Entry 3H52 (X-ray diffraction, 2.80 A resolution); this record covers chains A and N of the 3 polymer chains in the assembly.

== Chain A ==
Molecule: Glucocorticoid receptor
Organism: Homo sapiens
Notes: fragment: Steroid-binding domain
UniProt: P04150 (GCR_HUMAN); residue numbers follow UniProt; this construct covers 528-777
Sequence (254 residues; numbered 524 to 777; the number before each row is that of its first residue):
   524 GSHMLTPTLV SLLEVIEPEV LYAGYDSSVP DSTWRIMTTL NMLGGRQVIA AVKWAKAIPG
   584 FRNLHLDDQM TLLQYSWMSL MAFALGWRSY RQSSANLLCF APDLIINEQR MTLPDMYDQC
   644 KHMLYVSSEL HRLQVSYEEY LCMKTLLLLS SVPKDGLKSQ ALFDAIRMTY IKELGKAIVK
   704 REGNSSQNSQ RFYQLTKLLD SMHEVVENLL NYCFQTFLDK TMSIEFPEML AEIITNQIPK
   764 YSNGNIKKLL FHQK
Unresolved in the structure: 524-525, 763-766, 777
Sequence notes: expression tag (524-527); engineered mutation S602 (Phe in P04150), D638 (Cys in P04150), A684 (Glu in P04150), A688 (Glu in P04150), S712 (Trp in P04150)

== Chain N ==
Molecule: Nuclear receptor corepressor 1
Notes: fragment: CORNR box 3
UniProt: O75376 (NCOR1_HUMAN); residue numbers follow UniProt; this construct covers 2258-2276
Sequence (19 residues; numbered 2258 to 2276; the number before each row is that of its first residue):
  2258 ASNLGLEDII RKALMGSFD
Unresolved in the structure: 2258-2259, 2275-2276
Curated features (UniProtKB/Swiss-Prot):
  - motif: L2263 to I2267 (CORNR box 3)

== Interface between chain A and chain N ==
Pairs across the interface (21; chain A residue first):
  V571(A) with I2267(N), hydrophobic
  I572(A) with I2266(N), hydrophobic
  V575(A) with A2270(N), hydrophobic; L2271(N)
  K579(A) with A2270(N), hydrogen bond (side chain-backbone); L2271(N), hydrogen bond (side chain-backbone); M2272(N)
  L589(A) with L2271(N)
  Q592(A) with L2271(N)
  M593(A) with I2267(N), hydrophobic; R2268(N); L2271(N), hydrophobic
  L596(A) with I2267(N), hydrophobic; L2271(N), hydrophobic
  Q597(A) with E2264(N); I2267(N)
  W600(A) with L2263(N), hydrophobic
  E755(A) with L2261(N); G2262(N); L2263(N)
  N759(A) with L2263(N)

== Summary ==
Chain A and chain N form an interface of 12 and 10 residues respectively, with 2 hydrogen bonds. Polar pairs
include K579(A)-A2270(N) and K579(A)-L2271(N).
Here chain A is Glucocorticoid receptor (Homo sapiens) and chain N is Nuclear receptor corepressor 1. Entry
3H52 (Crystal structure of the antagonist form of human glucocorticoid receptor) was determined by X-ray
diffraction.
